9O51 - chains A and B of the 8 polymer chains in the assembly; structure by electron microscopy, 3.40 A resolution.

== Chain A (and B) ==
Protein: Intermediate conductance calcium-activated potassium channel protein 4, Small conductance calcium-activated potassium channel protein 2 chimera
Source organism: Homo sapiens
Notes: fragment: SK4 residues 1-15 + SK2 residues 124-412 + SK4 residues 306-428; chain B of this document is another copy of the same molecule, construct and numbering; everything in this record applies to it too
UniProtKB: chimeric construct of O15554, Q9H2S1: residues 110-123 from O15554 (KCNN4_HUMAN) positions 1-14 (UniProt number = residue number - 109); residues 124-412 from Q9H2S1 positions 124-412 (same numbers); residues 413-535 from O15554 (KCNN4_HUMAN) positions 305-427 (UniProt number = residue number - 108)
Amino-acid sequence (435 residues; row label = number of the first residue in the row):
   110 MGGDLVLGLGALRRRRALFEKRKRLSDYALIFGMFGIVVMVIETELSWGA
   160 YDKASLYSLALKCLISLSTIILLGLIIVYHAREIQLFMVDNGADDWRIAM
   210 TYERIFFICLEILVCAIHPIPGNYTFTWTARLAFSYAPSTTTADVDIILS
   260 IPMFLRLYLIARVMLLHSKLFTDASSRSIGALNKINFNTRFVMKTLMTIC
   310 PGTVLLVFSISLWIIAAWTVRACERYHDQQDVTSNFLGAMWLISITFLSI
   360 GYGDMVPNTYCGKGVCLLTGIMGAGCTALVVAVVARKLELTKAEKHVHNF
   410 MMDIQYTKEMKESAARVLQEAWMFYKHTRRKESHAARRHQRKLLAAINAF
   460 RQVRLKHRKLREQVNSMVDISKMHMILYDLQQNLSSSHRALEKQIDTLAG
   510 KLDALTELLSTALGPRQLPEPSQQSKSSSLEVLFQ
Unresolved in the structure: 110-119, 282-294, 476-544
Differences from the reference sequence: expression tag (536-544)
UniProt features mapped onto this chain:
  - modified residue: Tyr160 (Phosphotyrosine), His466 (Phosphohistidine)
Disulfide bonds: Cys332-Cys370
Metal / ion sites: K+ site 1: Ser358, Ile359 (shared with Ser358(B), Ile359(B) of chain B; 2 residues of chain C; 2 residues of chain D); K+ site 2: Ser358 (shared with Ser358(B) of chain B; 1 residue of chain C; 1 residue of chain D)
What the authors report for this chain:
  - conformationally variable residues (helix shift, side-chain flip): Tyr361, Val390

== Interface between chain A and chain B ==
Contacting residue pairs (40):
  Gln339(A) with Tyr245(B)
  Val341(A) with Arg240(B); Tyr245(B), hydrophobic
  Asn344(A) with Tyr369(B), hydrogen bond
  Gly347(A) with Tyr369(B)
  Trp350(A) with Tyr361(B); Lys372(B)
  Ser353(A) with Leu376(B)
  Ile354(A) with Tyr361(B)
  Leu357(A) with Leu376(B), hydrophobic; Gly379(B); Ile380(B), hydrophobic
  Ser358(A) with Ser358(B)
  Ile359(A) with Thr355(B); Ser358(B); Ile359(B); Gly360(B), hydrogen bond (backbone-backbone); Tyr361(B), hydrophobic; Gly379(B)
  Gly362(A) with Phe243(B); Val365(B)
  Asp363(A) with Arg240(B), salt bridge; Phe243(B); Tyr245(B), hydrogen bond (backbone-side chain); Val365(B)
  Met364(A) with Arg240(B)
  Val390(A) with Ala387(B), hydrophobic; Val390(B), hydrophobic
  Val393(A) with Ala387(B); Leu388(B), hydrophobic
  Ala394(A) with Ala391(B), hydrophobic
  Lys396(A) with Lys303(B)
  Leu397(A) with Lys303(B); Leu388(B), hydrophobic
  Glu398(A) with Lys303(B)
  Leu399(A) with Lys303(B)
  Glu403(A) with Lys303(B), salt bridge
  His407(A) with Thr304(B), hydrogen bond; Ile308(B)
  Met410(A) with Leu279(B), hydrophobic
Also at the interface, not in a pair above, chain A (29 interface residues in all): Phe243, Trp322, Leu346, Val389, Val406, Glu471
Also at the interface, not in a pair above, chain B (28 interface residues in all): Ala242, Phe300, Met306, Thr307, Ala383, Lys401

== In short ==
29 residues of chain A face 28 of chain B across their interface; the contacts include 4 hydrogen bonds and 2
salt bridges. Polar pairs include Asp363(A)-Arg240(B), Glu403(A)-Lys303(B) and Asn344(A)-Tyr369(B). Ser358(A)
and Ile359(A) coordinate K+ site 1. The paper reports conformational variability at Tyr361(A) and Val390(A).
Chain A and chain B are both Intermediate conductance calcium-activated potassium channel protein 4, Small
conductance calcium-activated potassium channel protein 2 chimera (Homo sapiens); the structure, Cryo-EM
structure of the human SK2-4 chimera/calmodulin channel complex in the Ca2+ free state, was determined by
electron microscopy together with 9O48, 9O52, 9O53 and 9O5O from the same study.
